PDB entry 4I9R | X-ray diffraction, 2.60 A resolution | chain A

# Chain A
Name: Cellular retinoic acid-binding protein 2
Source organism: Homo sapiens
UniProtKB: P29373 (RABP2_HUMAN); residues 1-137 here correspond to UniProt positions 2-138 (UniProt number = residue number + 1)
Sequence (137 residues; numbered 1 to 137; the number before each row is that of its first residue):
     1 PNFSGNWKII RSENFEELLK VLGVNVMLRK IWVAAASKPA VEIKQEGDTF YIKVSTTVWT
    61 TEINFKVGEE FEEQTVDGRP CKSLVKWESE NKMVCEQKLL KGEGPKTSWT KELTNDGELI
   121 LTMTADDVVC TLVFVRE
Sequence notes: engineered mutation Trp32 (Ala33 in P29373), Val54 (Thr55 in P29373), Trp59 (Arg60 in P29373), Lys111 (Arg112 in P29373), Leu132 (Arg133 in P29373), Phe134 (Tyr135 in P29373)
Glycans and other covalent adducts: retinal (RET) linked to Lys111
Ligand contacts: retinal (RET): Phe15, Trp32, Ala36, Pro39, Ile52, Val54, Thr56, Ile63, Val76, Trp109, Leu121, Met123, Leu132
Curated features (UniProtKB/Swiss-Prot):
  - motif: Lys20 to Lys30 (Nuclear localization signal)
  - cross-link: Lys101 (Glycyl lysine isopeptide (Lys-Gly) (interchain with G-Cter in SUMO))

# In short
Retinal is covalently linked to Lys111.
Chain A is Cellular retinoic acid-binding protein 2 (Homo sapiens); the structure, Crystal Structure of the
R111K:R132L:Y134F:T54V:R59W:A32W Mutant of the Cellular Retinoic Acid Binding Protein Type II in ..., was
determined by X-ray diffraction (same publication as 4I9S, 4M6S and 4M7M).
